PDB entry 8D9E | electron microscopy, 3.76 A resolution | chains B and D of the 3 polymer chains in the assembly

[Chain B]
Molecule: RAMP superfamily protein
Source organism: Candidatus Scalindua brodae
Reference sequence: A0A0B0EGF3 (A0A0B0EGF3_9BACT); aligned in 2 segments with insertions or deletions, so no single offset holds: 1-1031 ~ UniProt 1-1026; 1388-1693 ~ UniProt 1383-1688
Sequence (1256 residues; numbered 1 to 1693; 437 numbers in that range are skipped by the numbering (no residue carries them; nothing is unmodelled there); the number before each row is that of its first residue):
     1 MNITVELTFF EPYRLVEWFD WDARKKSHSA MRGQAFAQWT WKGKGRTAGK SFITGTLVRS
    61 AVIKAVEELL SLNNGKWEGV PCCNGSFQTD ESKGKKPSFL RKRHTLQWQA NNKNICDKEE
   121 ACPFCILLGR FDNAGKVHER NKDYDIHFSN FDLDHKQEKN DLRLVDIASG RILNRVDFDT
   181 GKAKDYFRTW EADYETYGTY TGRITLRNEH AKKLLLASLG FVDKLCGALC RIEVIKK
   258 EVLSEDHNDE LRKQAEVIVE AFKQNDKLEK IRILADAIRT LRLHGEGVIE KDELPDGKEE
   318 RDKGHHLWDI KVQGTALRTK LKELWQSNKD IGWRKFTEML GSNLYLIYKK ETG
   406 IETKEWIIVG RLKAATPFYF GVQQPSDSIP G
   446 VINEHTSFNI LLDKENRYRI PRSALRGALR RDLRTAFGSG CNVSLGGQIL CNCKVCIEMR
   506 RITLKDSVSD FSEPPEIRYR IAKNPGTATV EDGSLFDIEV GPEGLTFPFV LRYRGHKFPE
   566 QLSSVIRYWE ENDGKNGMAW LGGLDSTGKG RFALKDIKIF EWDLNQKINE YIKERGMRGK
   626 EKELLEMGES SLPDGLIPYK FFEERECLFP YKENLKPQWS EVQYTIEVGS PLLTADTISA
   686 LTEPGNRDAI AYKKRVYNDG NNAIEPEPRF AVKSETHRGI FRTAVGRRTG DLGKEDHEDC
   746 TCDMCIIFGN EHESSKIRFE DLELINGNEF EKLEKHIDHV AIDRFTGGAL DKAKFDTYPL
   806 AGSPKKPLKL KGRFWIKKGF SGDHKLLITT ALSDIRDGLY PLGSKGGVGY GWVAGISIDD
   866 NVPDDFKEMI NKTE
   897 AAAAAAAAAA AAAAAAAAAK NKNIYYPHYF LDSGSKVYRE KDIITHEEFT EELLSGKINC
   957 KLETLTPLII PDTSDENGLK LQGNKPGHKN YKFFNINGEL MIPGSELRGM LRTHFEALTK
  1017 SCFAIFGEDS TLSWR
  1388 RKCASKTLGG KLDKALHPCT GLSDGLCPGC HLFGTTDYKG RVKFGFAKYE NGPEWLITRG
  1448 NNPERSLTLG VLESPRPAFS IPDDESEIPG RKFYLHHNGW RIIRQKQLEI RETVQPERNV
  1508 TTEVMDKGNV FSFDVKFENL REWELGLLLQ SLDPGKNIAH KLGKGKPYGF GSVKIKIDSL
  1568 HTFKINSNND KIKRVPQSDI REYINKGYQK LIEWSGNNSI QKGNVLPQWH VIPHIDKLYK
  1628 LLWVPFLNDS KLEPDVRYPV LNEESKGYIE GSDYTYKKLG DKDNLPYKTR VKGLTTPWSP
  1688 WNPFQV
Construct notes: conflict Ala897 (Gly892 in A0A0B0EGF3), Ala898 (Pro893 in A0A0B0EGF3), Ala899 (Ile894 in A0A0B0EGF3), Ala900 (Asn895 in A0A0B0EGF3), Ala901 (Asn896 in A0A0B0EGF3), Ala902 (Asp897 in A0A0B0EGF3), Ala903 (Tyr898 in A0A0B0EGF3), Ala904 (Val899 in A0A0B0EGF3), Ala905 (His900 in A0A0B0EGF3), Ala906 (Pro901 in A0A0B0EGF3), Ala907 (Gly902 in A0A0B0EGF3), Ala908 (His903 in A0A0B0EGF3), Ala909 (Gln904 in A0A0B0EGF3), Ala910 (Ser905 in A0A0B0EGF3), Ala911 (Pro906 in A0A0B0EGF3), Ala912 (Lys907 in A0A0B0EGF3), Ala913 (Gln908 in A0A0B0EGF3), Ala914 (Asp909 in A0A0B0EGF3), Ala915 (His910 in A0A0B0EGF3), Lys1523 (Arg1518 in A0A0B0EGF3)
Metal / ion sites: Zn2+ site 1: Cys116, Cys125; Zn2+ site 2: Cys486, Cys496, Cys498, Cys501; Zn2+ site 3: His742, Cys745, Cys750; Zn2+ site 4: Cys1018, Cys1406, Cys1414, Cys1417

[Chain D]
Molecule: 21-nt RNA strand
Source organism: Candidatus Scalindua brodae
Sequence (21 nucleotides; each row starts with the number of its first residue):
    19 UCCGGGGCAG AAAAUUGGGU A

[Interface between chain B and chain D]
Pairs across the interface (46; chain B residue first):
  Lys182(B) with G37(D), hydrogen bond to the base; U38(D), base contact
  Ala183(B) with U38(D), hydrogen bond to the sugar
  Lys184(B) with U38(D), sugar contact
  Asp185(B) with A39(D), sugar contact
  Tyr186(B) with A39(D), base contact
  Lys287(B) with A29(D), salt bridge to the phosphate
  Arg289(B) with U33(D), hydrogen bond to the sugar; U34(D), salt bridge to the phosphate
  Lys315(B) with A27(D), base contact
  Arg318(B) with A27(D), salt bridge to the phosphate
  His323(B) with G28(D), phosphate contact
  Tyr362(B) with U34(D), hydrogen bond to the phosphate
  Lys366(B) with U34(D), salt bridge to the phosphate
  Ser452(B) with U34(D), base contact
  Val535(B) with A32(D), base contact
  Asp537(B) with A32(D), sugar contact
  Gly538(B) with A32(D), hydrogen bond to the sugar; U34(D), hydrogen bond to the sugar
  Ser539(B) with A32(D), sugar contact; U34(D), base contact
  Leu540(B) with A32(D), base contact; U33(D), base contact; U34(D), sugar contact
  Phe541(B) with U34(D), base contact
  Asp693(B) with G28(D), base contact
  Glu743(B) with G36(D), hydrogen bond to the sugar
  Glu756(B) with G36(D), hydrogen bond to the base; G37(D), sugar contact
  Ala794(B) with G25(D), base contact; C26(D), base contact
  Leu795(B) with C26(D), sugar contact
  Asp796(B) with C26(D), sugar contact
  Lys797(B) with C26(D), hydrogen bond to the sugar; G28(D), sugar contact
  Ala798(B) with C26(D), sugar contact
  Lys799(B) with C26(D), base contact; A27(D), sugar contact
  Phe800(B) with G28(D), base contact
  Thr1423(B) with A30(D), base contact
  Glu1460(B) with G23(D), hydrogen bond to the base; G24(D), base contact
  Ser1461(B) with G24(D), base contact
  Arg1463(B) with G23(D), base contact
  Arg1505(B) with G23(D), base contact
  Leu1648(B) with G22(D), base contact
Other interface residues (no listed pair), chain B (39 interface residues in all): Glu286, Glu316, Phe453, Glu536

[Summary]
Chain B and chain D form an interface of 39 and 16 residues respectively, with 10 hydrogen bonds and 4 salt
bridges. Polar contacts include Lys182(B)-G37(D), Glu756(B)-G36(D) and Glu1460(B)-G23(D). Cys116(B) and
Cys125(B) coordinate Zn2+ site 1.
Chain B is RAMP superfamily protein and chain D is a 21-nt RNA strand, both from Candidatus Scalindua brodae;
the structure, gRAMP-match PFS target, was determined by electron microscopy together with 8D8N, 8D97, 8D9F,
8D9G, 8D9H and 8D9I from the same study.
